7DUQ - chains B and N of the 6 polymer chains in the assembly; structure by electron microscopy, 2.50 A resolution.

== Chain B ==
Name: Guanine nucleotide-binding protein G(I)/G(S)/G(T) subunit beta-1
From: Rattus norvegicus
Reference sequence: P54311 (GBB1_RAT); residue numbers follow UniProt; this construct covers 2-340
Amino-acid sequence (345 residues; each row starts with the number of its first residue; numbers below 1 keep their minus sign (Met-4 is residue -4)):
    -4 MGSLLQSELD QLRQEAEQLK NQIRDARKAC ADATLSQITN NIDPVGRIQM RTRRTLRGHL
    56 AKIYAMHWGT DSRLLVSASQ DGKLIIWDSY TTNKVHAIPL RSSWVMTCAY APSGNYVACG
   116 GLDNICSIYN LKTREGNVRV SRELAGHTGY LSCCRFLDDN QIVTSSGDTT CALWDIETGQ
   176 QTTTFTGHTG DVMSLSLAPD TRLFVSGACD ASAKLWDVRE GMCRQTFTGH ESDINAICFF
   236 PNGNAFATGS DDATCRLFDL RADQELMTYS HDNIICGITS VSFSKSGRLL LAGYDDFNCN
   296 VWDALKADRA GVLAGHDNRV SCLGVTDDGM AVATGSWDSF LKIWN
Unresolved in the structure: -4 to 2
Sequence notes: initiating methionine (-4); expression tag (-3 to 1)
Curated features (UniProtKB/Swiss-Prot):
  - modified residue: Ser2 (N-acetylserine), His266 (Phosphohistidine)

== Chain N ==
Name: Nanobody-35
Notes: antibody fragment or engineered binder
Amino-acid sequence (140 residues; numbered -1 to 138; the number before each row is that of its first residue; numbers below 1 keep their minus sign (Met-1 is residue -1)):
    -1 MAQVQLQESG GGLVQPGGSL RLSCAASGFT FSNYKMNWVR QAPGKGLEWV SDISQSGASI
    59 SYTGSVKGRF TISRDNAKNT LYLQMNSLKP EDTAVYYCAR CPAPFTRDCF DVTSTTYAYR
   119 GQGTQVTVSS HHHHHHEPEA
Unresolved in the structure: -1 to 0, 127-138
Cystine bridges: Cys22-Cys96, Cys99-Cys107

== Chain B / chain N interface ==
Contacting residue pairs (25; chain B residue first):
  Lys15(B) with Gln1(N)
  Thr184(B) with Thr114(N); Ala116(N)
  Cys204(B) with Tyr117(N), hydrogen bond (backbone-side chain)
  Asp205(B) with Ala116(N); Tyr117(N)
  Ala206(B) with Tyr117(N), hydrogen bond (backbone-side chain)
  Thr223(B) with Gln1(N)
  Gly224(B) with Gln1(N)
  Glu226(B) with Val2(N); Gly26(N); Phe27(N); Thr28(N); Tyr32(N), hydrogen bond; Arg98(N), hydrogen bond (backbone-side chain); Tyr117(N)
  Ser227(B) with Pro100(N), hydrogen bond (side chain-backbone); Ala101(N); Tyr117(N)
  Asp228(B) with Tyr117(N), hydrogen bond
  Asp246(B) with Ala101(N); Pro102(N)
  Asp247(B) with Tyr32(N); Pro102(N)
  Ile270(B) with Phe103(N), hydrophobic
Interface residues without a listed pair, chain B (15 interface residues in all): Arg19, His225

== Overview ==
Chain B and chain N form an interface of 15 and 14 residues respectively, with 6 hydrogen bonds. Polar pairs
include Cys204(B)-Tyr117(N), Ala206(B)-Tyr117(N) and Glu226(B)-Tyr32(N).
Chain B is Guanine nucleotide-binding protein G(I)/G(S)/G(T) subunit beta-1 (Rattus norvegicus) and chain N is
Nanobody-35; the structure, Cryo-EM structure of the compound 2 and GLP-1-bound human GLP-1 receptor-Gs
complex, was determined by electron microscopy together with 7DUR, 7EVM and 7E14 from the same study.
